Entry 9JMJ (electron microscopy, 3.40 A resolution); this record covers chains A and B of the 3 polymer chains in the assembly.

# Chain A
Molecule: Dipeptidyl peptidase 4 soluble form, Isoform 1 of Immunoglobulin heavy constant gamma 1
From: Homo sapiens
UniProtKB: chimeric construct of P27487, P01857: residues 39-766 from P27487 (DPP4_HUMAN) positions 39-766 (same numbers); residues 781-1012 from P01857 positions 99-330 (UniProt number = residue number - 682)
Chain sequence (998 residues; row label = number of the first residue in the row):
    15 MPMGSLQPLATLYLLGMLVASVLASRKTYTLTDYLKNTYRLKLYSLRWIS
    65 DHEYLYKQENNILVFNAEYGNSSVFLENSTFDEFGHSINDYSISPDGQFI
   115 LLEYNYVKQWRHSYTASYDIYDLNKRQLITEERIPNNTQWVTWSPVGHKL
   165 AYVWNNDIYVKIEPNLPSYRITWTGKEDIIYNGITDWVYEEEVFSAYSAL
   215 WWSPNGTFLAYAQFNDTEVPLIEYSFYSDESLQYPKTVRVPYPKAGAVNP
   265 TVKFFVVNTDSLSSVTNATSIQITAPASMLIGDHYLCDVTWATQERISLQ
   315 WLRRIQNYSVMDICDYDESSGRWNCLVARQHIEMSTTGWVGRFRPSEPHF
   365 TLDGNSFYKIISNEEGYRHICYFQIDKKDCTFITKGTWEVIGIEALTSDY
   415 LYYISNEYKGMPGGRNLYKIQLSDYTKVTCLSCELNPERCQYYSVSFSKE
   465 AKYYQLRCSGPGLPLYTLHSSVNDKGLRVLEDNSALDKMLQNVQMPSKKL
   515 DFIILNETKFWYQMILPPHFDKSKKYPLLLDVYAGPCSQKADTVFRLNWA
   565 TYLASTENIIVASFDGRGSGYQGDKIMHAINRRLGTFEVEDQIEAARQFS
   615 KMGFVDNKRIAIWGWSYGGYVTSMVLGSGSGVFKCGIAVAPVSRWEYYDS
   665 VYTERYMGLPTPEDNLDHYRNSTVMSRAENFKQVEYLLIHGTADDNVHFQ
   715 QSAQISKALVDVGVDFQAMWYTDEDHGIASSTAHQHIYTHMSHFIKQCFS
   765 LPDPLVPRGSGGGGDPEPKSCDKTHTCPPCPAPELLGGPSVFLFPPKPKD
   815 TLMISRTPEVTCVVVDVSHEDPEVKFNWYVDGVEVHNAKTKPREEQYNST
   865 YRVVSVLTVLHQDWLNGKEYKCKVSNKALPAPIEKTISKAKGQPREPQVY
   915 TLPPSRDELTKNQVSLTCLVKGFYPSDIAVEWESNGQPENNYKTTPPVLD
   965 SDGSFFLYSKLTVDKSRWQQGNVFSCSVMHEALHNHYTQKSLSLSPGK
Not modelled in the structure: 15-38, 767-1012
Cystine bridges: Cys328-Cys339, Cys385-Cys394, Cys444-Cys447, Cys454-Cys472, Cys649-Cys762
Covalently attached groups: N-acetylglucosamine (NAG) linked to Asn85, Asn92, Asn150, Asn219, Asn229, Asn281, Asn321, Asn685
Differences from the reference sequence: initiating methionine (15); expression tag (16-38); linker (767-780)
Curated features (UniProtKB/Swiss-Prot):
  - active site (Charge relay system): Ser630, Asp708, His740
  - glycosylation (N-linked (GlcNAc...) asparagine): Asn85, Asn92, Asn150, Asn219, Asn229, Asn281, Asn321, Asn520, Asn685, Asn862 (complex)
  - region: Glu781 to Pro792 (Hinge)
What the authors report for this chain:
  - post-translational modification sites: Asn229, Asn321
  - conformationally variable residues (loop rearrangement): Arg336
  - mutagenesis - N229D: decreased binding to Spike glycoprotein, Isoform 1 of Immunoglobulin heavy constant gamma 1 (chain B)
  - mutagenesis - N229D: decreased binding to MERS-CoV-RBD
  - mutagenesis - N229D: abolished binding to HKU4-BatCoV-RBD
  - mutagenesis - N229D, Y540G (2-fold): decreased binding to Dipeptidyl peptidase 4 soluble form, Isoform 1 of Immunoglobulin heavy constant gamma 1 (chain A)

# Chain B
Molecule: Spike glycoprotein, Isoform 1 of Immunoglobulin heavy constant gamma 1
From: Middle East respiratory syndrome-related coronavirus
Notes: fragment: rbd
UniProtKB: chimeric construct of A0A2R4KP93, P01857: residues 371-610 from A0A2R4KP93 (A0A2R4KP93_MERS) positions 371-610 (same numbers); residues 625-856 from P01857 positions 99-330 (UniProt number = residue number - 526)
Chain sequence (502 residues; each row starts with the number of its first residue):
   355 MRLSVCLLMFLLTPIKEVHSRGQFIEQPNSVECDFTKLLSGTPPQVYNFN
   405 RLVFTNCNYNLTKLLSLFMVNEFSCDGISPDAIARGCYSSLTVDYFAYPL
   455 SMKSYMQPGSAGVISQYNYKQSFANPTCRIFATAPANLTITKPSSYSFIS
   505 KCSRLTGDNSHIETPIVINPGEYSICKNFAPNGFSQDGDYFTRQLSQLEG
   555 GGILVGVGSVTPMTDTLQMGFIISVQYGTDTNSVCPMMDLGNSTTITDKL
   605 GVCVEYDPLVPRGSGGGGDPEPKSCDKTHTCPPCPAPELLGGPSVFLFPP
   655 KPKDTLMISRTPEVTCVVVDVSHEDPEVKFNWYVDGVEVHNAKTKPREEQ
   705 YNSTYRVVSVLTVLHQDWLNGKEYKCKVSNKALPAPIEKTISKAKGQPRE
   755 PQVYTLPPSRDELTKNQVSLTCLVKGFYPSDIAVEWESNGQPENNYKTTP
   805 PVLDSDGSFFLYSKLTVDKSRWQQGNVFSCSVMHEALHNHYTQKSLSLSP
   855 GK
Not modelled in the structure: 355-384, 431-432, 582-585, 591-856
Cystine bridges: Cys429-Cys482, Cys441-Cys589, Cys506-Cys530
Differences from the reference sequence: initiating methionine (355); expression tag (356-370); linker (611-624)
Curated features (UniProtKB/Swiss-Prot):
  - region: Glu625 to Pro636 (Hinge)
  - glycosylation: Asn706 (N-linked (GlcNAc...) (complex) asparagine)
What the authors report for this chain:
  - binding site for N-acetylglucosamine: Asn513, Gln540
  - mutagenesis - K505A, N513A, S539W, Q540A, Q540E: unchanged binding to Dipeptidyl peptidase 4 soluble form, Isoform 1 of Immunoglobulin heavy constant gamma 1 (chain A)
  - mutagenesis - T546R: abolished binding to Dipeptidyl peptidase 4 soluble form, Isoform 1 of Immunoglobulin heavy constant gamma 1 (chain A)
  - mutagenesis - S539W/T546R/I557W: decreased binding to Dipeptidyl peptidase 4 soluble form, Isoform 1 of Immunoglobulin heavy constant gamma 1 (chain A)

# Interface between chain A and chain B
Contacting residue pairs (25):
  Lys267(A) - Gln540(B)  hydrogen bond
  Gln286(A) - Asp541(B)
  Gln286(A) - Gly542(B)  hydrogen bond (side chain-backbone)
  Thr288(A) - Lys505(B)
  Thr288(A) - Val561(B)
  Ala289(A) - Lys505(B)
  Ala291(A) - Leu509(B)  hydrophobic
  Ala291(A) - Glu517(B)
  Ala291(A) - Val559(B)
  Ser292(A) - Leu509(B)
  Ser292(A) - Ser514(B)
  Leu294(A) - Tyr544(B)  hydrophobic
  Leu294(A) - Val559(B)  hydrophobic
  Leu294(A) - Val561(B)  hydrophobic
  Ile295(A) - Ile557(B)  hydrophobic
  Ile295(A) - Val559(B)  hydrophobic
  Arg317(A) - Asn513(B)
  Tyr322(A) - His515(B)
  Ser334(A) - Tyr459(B)
  Arg336(A) - Asp541(B)  salt bridge
  Arg336(A) - Val564(B)  hydrogen bond (side chain-backbone)
  Val341(A) - Glu517(B)
  Ile346(A) - His515(B)
  Met348(A) - Asn513(B)
  Met348(A) - His515(B)
Interface residues without a listed pair, chain A (16 interface residues in all): His298
Interface residues without a listed pair, chain B (18 interface residues in all): Ser507, Thr546, Ser563
From the paper, about this interface:
  - residue pairs: Lys267(A)-Gln540(B), Thr288(A)-Lys505(B), Ala289(A)-Lys505(B), Arg317(A)-Asn513(B), Arg336(A)-Asp541(B), Arg336(A)-Val564(B)
  - interface residues, chain A: Ala291(A), Leu294(A), Ile295(A)
  - interface residues, chain B: Leu509(B), Tyr544(B), Ile557(B), Val559(B), Val561(B)
  - hot spots on chain B (mutagenesis) - I557W: increased binding to Dipeptidyl peptidase 4 soluble form, Isoform 1 of Immunoglobulin heavy constant gamma 1 (chain A)
  - hot spots on chain B (mutagenesis) - I557T: abolished binding to Dipeptidyl peptidase 4 soluble form, Isoform 1 of Immunoglobulin heavy constant gamma 1 (chain A)

# Summary
The interface between chain A and chain B involves 16 residues on one side and 18 on the other, with 3
hydrogen bonds and 1 salt bridge. Polar pairs include Arg336(A)-Asp541(B), Lys267(A)-Gln540(B) and
Gln286(A)-Gly542(B). The authors report contacts between Lys267(A) and Gln540(B), Thr288(A) and Lys505(B) and
Ala289(A) and Lys505(B) among others. The paper reports a binding site for N-acetylglucosamine at Asn513(B)
and Gln540(B); N229D and Y540G of chain A reduce binding to Dipeptidyl peptidase 4 soluble form, Isoform 1 of
Immunoglobulin heavy constant gamma 1 (chain A); 11 substitutions were tested in all.
Chain A is Dipeptidyl peptidase 4 soluble form, Isoform 1 of Immunoglobulin heavy constant gamma 1 (Homo
sapiens) and chain B is Spike glycoprotein, Isoform 1 of Immunoglobulin heavy constant gamma 1 (Middle East
respiratory syndrome-related coronavirus); the structure, Cryo-EM structure of the GD-BatCoV
(BtCoV/Ii/GD/2014-422) RBD in complex with human DPP4, was determined by electron microscopy (same publication
as 9JMM).
